Entry 7JU3 (X-ray diffraction, 2.70 A resolution); this record covers chains A and B of the 4 polymer chains in the assembly.

Chain A (and B):
Name: HTH-type transcriptional regulator MtrR
Source organism: Neisseria gonorrhoeae
Notes: chain B of this document is another copy of the same molecule, construct and numbering; everything in this record applies to it too
UniProtKB: P39897 (MTRR_NEIGO); residue numbers follow UniProt; this construct covers 1-210
Chain sequence (213 residues; numbered -2 to 210; the number before each row is that of its first residue; numbers below 1 keep their minus sign (Ser-2 is residue -2)):
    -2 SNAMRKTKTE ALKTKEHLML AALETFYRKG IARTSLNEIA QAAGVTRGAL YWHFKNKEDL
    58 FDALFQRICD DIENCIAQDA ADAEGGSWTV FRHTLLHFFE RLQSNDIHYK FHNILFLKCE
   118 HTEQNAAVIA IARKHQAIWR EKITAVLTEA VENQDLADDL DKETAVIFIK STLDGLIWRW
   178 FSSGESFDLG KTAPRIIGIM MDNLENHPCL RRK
Not modelled in the structure: -2 to 7, 210 (chain B: -2 to 6, 210)
Construct notes: expression tag (-2 to 0)
UniProt features mapped onto this chain:
  - DNA-binding region: Ser32 to Phe51 (H-T-H motif)
Ion coordination: Ca2+ site 1: Arg30, Glu35; Ca2+ site 2 near Glu202 (its only coordinating residue here)
From the paper describing this entry:
  - binding site for the 21-nt DNA strand: Thr11, Thr43, Arg44, Gly45, Tyr48, Trp49, His50
  - binding site for the 21-nt DNA strand: Arg44, Gly45, Trp49
  - mutagenesis - T43A, R44A, G45D: abolished binding to the 21-nt DNA strand
  - mutagenesis - T11A (20-50-fold), A39T (3- to 5-fold), W49F (6-8-fold), H50A (20-47-fold), D79N (>10-fold), H105Y (>12-fold): decreased binding to the 21-nt DNA strand
  - specificity-determining residues: Thr43, Arg44, Gly45
  - mutagenesis - R44A (2-fold), G45A (2-fold), Y48F (2-fold): increased growth in response to erythromycin
  - mutagenesis - A39T: unchanged growth in response to erythromycin
  - mutagenesis - G45D: abolished binding to DNA
  - mutagenesis - H105Y (>12-fold): decreased binding to DNA
  - mutagenesis - D79N (>10-fold): decreased binding to cognate DNA
  - mutagenesis - A39T (Tm change 4 degC): decreased stability

Chain A / chain B interface:
Contacting residue pairs (65):
  Lys26(A) with Thr119(B)
  Gly27(A) with Glu117(B); Thr119(B)
  Ile28(A) with Glu117(B), hydrogen bond (backbone-side chain)
  Ala29(A) with Ala29(B), hydrophobic; Glu117(B), hydrogen bond (backbone-side chain)
  Arg30(A) with Gln121(B)
  Phe113(A) with Trp175(B)
  Leu114(A) with Cys116(B); Glu117(B); His118(B), hydrogen bond (backbone-backbone)
  Lys115(A) with His118(B), hydrogen bond (side chain-backbone); Thr119(B)
  Cys116(A) with Leu114(B); Cys116(B); Glu117(B)
  Glu117(A) with Gly27(B); Ile28(B), hydrogen bond (side chain-backbone); Ala29(B), hydrogen bond (side chain-backbone); Leu114(B); Lys115(B); Cys116(B); Glu117(B)
  His118(A) with Leu114(B), hydrogen bond (backbone-backbone); Lys115(B)
  Thr119(A) with Arg25(B), hydrogen bond (side chain-backbone); Lys26(B); Gly27(B)
  Gln121(A) with Arg30(B)
  Gln133(A) with Arg176(B), hydrogen bond
  Thr161(A) with Arg192(B), hydrogen bond
  Ile164(A) with Phe184(B), hydrophobic
  Phe165(A) with Ile193(B), hydrophobic
  Lys167(A) with Arg176(B)
  Ser168(A) with Gly172(B); Leu173(B); Arg176(B)
  Asp171(A) with Trp175(B); Arg176(B), salt bridge
  Gly172(A) with Ser168(B); Gly172(B)
  Leu173(A) with Ser168(B)
  Trp175(A) with Leu112(B); Phe113(B); His118(B); Asp171(B); Trp175(B), hydrophobic
  Arg176(A) with Gln133(B), hydrogen bond; Lys167(B); Asp171(B), salt bridge
  Phe184(A) with Ile164(B), hydrophobic
  Arg192(A) with Asp158(B), salt bridge; Thr161(B), hydrogen bond; Cys206(B); Arg208(B)
  Ile196(A) with Asn200(B); His204(B); Leu207(B), hydrophobic
  Asp199(A) with His204(B), salt bridge
  Asn200(A) with Ile196(B); Asn200(B), hydrogen bond
  His204(A) with Ile196(B); Asp199(B), salt bridge
  Cys206(A) with Arg192(B)
  Leu207(A) with Ile196(B), hydrophobic
Interface residues without a listed pair, chain A (39 interface residues in all): Arg25, Leu112, Asp158, Thr169, Thr189, Ile193, Gly195
Interface residues without a listed pair, chain B (40 interface residues in all): Phe165, Thr169, Thr189, Gly195

In short:
39 residues of chain A and 40 residues of chain B are in contact; the contacts include 13 hydrogen bonds and 5
salt bridges. Among the polar pairs are Asp171(A)-Arg176(B), Arg192(A)-Asp158(B) and Asp199(A)-His204(B). The
paper reports a binding site for the 21-nt DNA strand at Thr11(A), Thr43(A) and Arg44(A) among others; T11A,
A39T and W49F of chain A, among others, reduce binding to the 21-nt DNA strand; 11 substitutions were tested
in all.
Chain A and chain B are both HTH-type transcriptional regulator MtrR (Neisseria gonorrhoeae); the structure,
MtrR bound to the mtrCDE operator from Neisseria gonorrhoeae, was determined by X-ray diffraction (same
publication as 7JNP).
